5SWF - chains A and B; structure by X-ray diffraction, 2.82 A resolution.

Chain A:
Protein: Serine/threonine-protein phosphatase 2A 56 kDa regulatory subunit gamma isoform
Organism: Homo sapiens
UniProtKB: Q13362 (2A5G_HUMAN), isoform Q13362-5; residues 31-380 here correspond to UniProt positions 62-411 (UniProt number = residue number + 31)
Amino-acid sequence (355 residues; each row starts with the number of its first residue):
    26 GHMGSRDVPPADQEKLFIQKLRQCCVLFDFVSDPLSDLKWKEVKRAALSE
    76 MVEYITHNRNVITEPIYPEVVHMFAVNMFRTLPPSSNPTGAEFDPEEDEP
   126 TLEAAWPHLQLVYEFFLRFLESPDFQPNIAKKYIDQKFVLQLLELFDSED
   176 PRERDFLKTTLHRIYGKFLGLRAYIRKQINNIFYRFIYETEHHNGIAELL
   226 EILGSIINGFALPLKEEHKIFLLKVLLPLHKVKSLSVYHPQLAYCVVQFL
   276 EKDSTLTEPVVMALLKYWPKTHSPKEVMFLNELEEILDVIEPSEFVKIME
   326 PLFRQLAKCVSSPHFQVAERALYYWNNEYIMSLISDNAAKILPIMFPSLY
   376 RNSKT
Unresolved in the structure: 26-35, 109-127, 378-380
Differences from the reference sequence: expression tag (26-30)
What the authors report for this chain:
  - disease-associated variants - H243P (citing earlier work)

Chain B:
Protein: Double phosphorylated BubR1
Amino-acid sequence (9 residues; numbered 668 to 676; the number before each row is that of its first residue):
   668 KLSPIIEDS
Unresolved in the structure: 676
Modified residues: Ser670 (phosphoserine; SEP); Ser676 (phosphoserine; SEP)
What the authors report for this chain:
  - post-translational modification sites: Ser676

How chain A and chain B interact:
Pairs across the interface - 26 pairs, chain A then chain B:
  Lys183(A) - Leu669(B)
  His187(A) - Leu669(B)
  His187(A) - Ser670(B)  hydrogen bond (side chain-backbone)
  His187(A) - Ile672(B)
  Arg188(A) - Ser670(B)
  Tyr190(A) - Ile672(B)  hydrophobic
  Gly191(A) - Ile672(B)
  Leu194(A) - Asp675(B)
  Arg197(A) - Ile672(B)
  Arg197(A) - Ile673(B)  hydrogen bond (side chain-backbone)
  Arg197(A) - Glu674(B)
  Glu226(A) - Leu669(B)
  Ile227(A) - Leu669(B)  hydrophobic
  Ser230(A) - Leu669(B)
  Ser230(A) - Ser670(B)  hydrogen bond (side chain-backbone)
  Ser230(A) - Pro671(B)
  Ser230(A) - Ile672(B)  hydrogen bond (backbone-backbone)
  Ile231(A) - Ile672(B)
  Asn233(A) - Pro671(B)
  Gly234(A) - Ile672(B)
  Gly234(A) - Ile673(B)
  Gly234(A) - Glu674(B)  hydrogen bond (backbone-backbone)
  Phe235(A) - Glu674(B)
  Ala236(A) - Glu674(B)  hydrogen bond (backbone-side chain)
  Lys240(A) - Glu674(B)
  His243(A) - Glu674(B)  salt bridge
The authors on this interface:
  - specific contacts: His187(A)-Ser670(B) (backbone contact), Arg188(A)-Ser670(B), Arg197(A)-Ile673(B) (backbone contact), Lys240(A)-Glu674(B), His243(A)-Glu674(B) (salt bridge)

Summary:
The interface between chain A and chain B involves 17 residues on one side and 7 on the other; the contacts
include 6 hydrogen bonds and 1 salt bridge. Polar pairs include His243(A)-Glu674(B), His187(A)-Ser670(B) and
Arg197(A)-Ile673(B). The paper describes backbone contacts between His187(A) and Ser670(B) and Arg197(A) and
Ile673(B); contacts between Arg188(A) and Ser670(B) and Lys240(A) and Glu674(B); a salt bridge between
His243(A) and Glu674(B). The paper reports a modification site at Ser676(B).
Here chain A is Serine/threonine-protein phosphatase 2A 56 kDa regulatory subunit gamma isoform (Homo sapiens)
and chain B is Double phosphorylated BubR1. Entry 5SWF (The structure of the PP2A B56 subunit double
phosphorylated BubR1 complex) was determined by X-ray diffraction (same publication as 5K6S and 5SW9).
